Entry 1QFU (X-ray diffraction, 2.80 A resolution); this record covers chains L and H of the 4 polymer chains in the assembly.

[Chain L]
Molecule: Protein (immunoglobulin IGG1-kappa antibody (light chain))
Source organism: Mus musculus
Notes: fragment: fab fragment; antibody fragment or engineered binder
Amino-acid sequence (217 residues; each row starts with the number of its first residue; note: 2 numbers in that range are skipped by the numbering (no residue carries them; nothing is unmodelled there); a row labelled like 31A-31F holds insertion residues (31A, then the next letters in order)):
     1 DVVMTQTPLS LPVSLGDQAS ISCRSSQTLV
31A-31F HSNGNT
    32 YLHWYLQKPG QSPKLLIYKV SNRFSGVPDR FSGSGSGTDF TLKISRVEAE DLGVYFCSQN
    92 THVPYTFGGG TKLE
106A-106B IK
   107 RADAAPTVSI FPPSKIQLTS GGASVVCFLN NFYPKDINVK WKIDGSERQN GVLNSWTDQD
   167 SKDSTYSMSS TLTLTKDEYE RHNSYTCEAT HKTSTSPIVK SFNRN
Disulfides: Cys23-Cys88, Cys133-Cys193

[Chain H]
Molecule: Protein (immunoglobulin IGG1-kappa antibody (heavy chain))
Source organism: Mus musculus
Notes: fragment: fab fragment; antibody fragment or engineered binder
Amino-acid sequence (223 residues; row label = number of the first residue in the row; note: 3 numbers in that range are skipped by the numbering (no residue carries them; nothing is unmodelled there); a row labelled like 52A-52B holds insertion residues (52A, then the next letters in order)):
     1 QVQLQQPGAE LVRPGASVKL SCKASGYTLT TYWMNWFKQR PDQGLEWIGR I
52A-52B DP
    53 YDSETHYNQK FKDKAILTVD RSSSTAYMQ
82A-82D LSSL
    83 TSEDSAVYYC TRFLQIT
100A-100F TIIYGM
   101 DYWGQGTSVT VSSAKTTPPS VYPLAPGSAA QTNSMVTLGC LVKGYFPEPV TVTWNSGSLS
   161 SGVHTFPAVL QSDLYTLSSS VTVPSSTWPS ETVTCNVAHP ASSTKVDKKI VPRD
Disulfides: Cys22-Cys92, Cys140-Cys195

[Interface between chain L and chain H]
Pairs across the interface (77; chain L residue first):
  His31A(L) with Ile98(H)
  Asn31C(L) with Ile98(H)
  Tyr32(L) with Ile98(H); Tyr100D(H), hydrophobic
  His34(L) with Ile100C(H); Tyr100D(H), hydrogen bond (side chain-backbone); Gly100E(H)
  Tyr36(L) with Met100F(H), hydrogen bond (side chain-backbone); Trp103(H)
  Gln38(L) with Gln39(H), hydrogen bond; Tyr91(H), hydrogen bond
  Gln42(L) with Tyr91(H)
  Ser43(L) with Tyr91(H); Trp103(H); Gly104(H)
  Pro44(L) with Trp103(H)
  Leu46(L) with Ile100C(H), hydrophobic
  Tyr49(L) with Ile100B(H); Ile100C(H), hydrophobic
  Lys50(L) with Ile100B(H), hydrogen bond (side chain-backbone); Ile100C(H)
  Phe55(L) with Ile100C(H), hydrophobic; Asp101(H)
  Val85(L) with Gln43(H)
  Phe87(L) with Gln39(H); Leu45(H), hydrophobic
  Asn91(L) with Phe95(H); Tyr100D(H); Gly100E(H)
  Val94(L) with Trp47(H), hydrophobic; His58(H)
  Pro95(L) with Trp47(H), hydrophobic; Asn60(H)
  Tyr96(L) with Asn35(H); Trp47(H); Phe95(H)
  Phe98(L) with Phe37(H), hydrophobic; Leu45(H), hydrophobic; Trp103(H), hydrophobic
  Gly100(L) with Gln43(H)
  Ser115(L) with Thr137(H)
  Ile116(L) with Gln131(H), hydrogen bond (backbone-side chain)
  Phe117(L) with Leu124(H), hydrophobic; Ala125(H); Pro126(H); Thr137(H); Gly139(H)
  Pro118(L) with Arg213(H)
  Ser120(L) with Tyr122(H); Pro123(H)
  Ile122(L) with Tyr122(H), hydrophobic; Pro123(H)
  Gln123(L) with Tyr122(H)
  Ser126(L) with Tyr122(H)
  Val132(L) with Leu124(H), hydrophobic
  Phe134(L) with Thr137(H); Gly139(H); Ser178(H); Ser179(H); Ser180(H)
  Asn136(L) with Ser180(H)
  Asn137(L) with His164(H)
  Leu159(L) with Val169(H), hydrophobic; Thr176(H)
  Ser161(L) with Phe166(H); Pro167(H), hydrogen bond (side chain-backbone); Val169(H)
  Thr163(L) with Phe166(H); Pro167(H)
  Ser173(L) with His164(H), hydrogen bond; Phe166(H)
  Met174(L) with Phe166(H)
  Ser175(L) with Phe166(H); Ser178(H), hydrogen bond
  Lys206(L) with Gln131(H), hydrogen bond
  Phe208(L) with Ser128(H)
  Asn209(L) with Ser128(H), hydrogen bond (backbone-side chain)
Interface residues without a listed pair, chain L (48 interface residues in all): Gly101, Pro119, Ser130, Trp162, Thr179, Asn211
Interface residues without a listed pair, chain H (44 interface residues in all): Tyr102, Leu138, Leu141, Lys143, Thr165, Gln171, Lys208

[In short]
The interface between chain L and chain H involves 48 residues on one side and 44 on the other; the contacts
include 11 hydrogen bonds. Polar contacts include His34(L)-Tyr100D(H), Tyr36(L)-Met100F(H) and
Gln38(L)-Gln39(H).
Here chain L is Protein (immunoglobulin IGG1-kappa antibody (light chain)) and chain H is Protein
(immunoglobulin IGG1-kappa antibody (heavy chain)), both from Mus musculus. Entry 1QFU (Influenza virus
hemagglutinin complexed with a neutralizing antibody) was determined by X-ray diffraction.
